5U8T - chains 5 and F of the 12 polymer chains in the assembly; structure by electron microscopy, 4.90 A resolution (low resolution: residue-level contacts below are approximate; hydrogen-bond / salt-bridge calls are withheld).

[Chain 5]
Protein: Minichromosome maintenance protein 5
Organism: Saccharomyces cerevisiae (strain ATCC 204508 / S288c)
Notes: EC 3.6.4.12
UniProt: P29496 (MCM5_YEAST); residue numbers follow UniProt; this construct covers 1-775
Amino-acid sequence (775 residues; row label = number of the first residue in the row):
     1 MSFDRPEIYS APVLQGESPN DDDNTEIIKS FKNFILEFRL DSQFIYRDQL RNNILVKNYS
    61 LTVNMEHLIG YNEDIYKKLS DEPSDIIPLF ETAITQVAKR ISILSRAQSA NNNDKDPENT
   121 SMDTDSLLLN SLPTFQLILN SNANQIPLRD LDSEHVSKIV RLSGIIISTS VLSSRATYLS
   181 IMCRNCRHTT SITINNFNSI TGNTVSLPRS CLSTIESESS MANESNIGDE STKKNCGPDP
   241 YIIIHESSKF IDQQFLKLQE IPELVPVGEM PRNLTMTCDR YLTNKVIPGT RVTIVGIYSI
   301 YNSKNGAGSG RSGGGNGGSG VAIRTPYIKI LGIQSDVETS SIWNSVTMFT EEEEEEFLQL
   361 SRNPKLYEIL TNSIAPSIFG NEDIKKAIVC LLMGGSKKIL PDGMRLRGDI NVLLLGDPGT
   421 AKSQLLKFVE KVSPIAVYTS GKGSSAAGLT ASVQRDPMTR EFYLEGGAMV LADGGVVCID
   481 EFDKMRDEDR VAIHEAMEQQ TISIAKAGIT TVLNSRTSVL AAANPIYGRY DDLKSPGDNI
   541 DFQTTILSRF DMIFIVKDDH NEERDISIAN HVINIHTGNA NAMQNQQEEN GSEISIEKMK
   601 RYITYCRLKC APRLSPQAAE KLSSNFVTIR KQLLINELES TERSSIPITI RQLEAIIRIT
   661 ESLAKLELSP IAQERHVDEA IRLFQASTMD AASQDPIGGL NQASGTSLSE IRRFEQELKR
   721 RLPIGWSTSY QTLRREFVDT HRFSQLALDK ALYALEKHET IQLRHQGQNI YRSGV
Not modelled in the structure: 1-20, 107-129, 198-203, 212-234, 305-320, 644-646, 694-775
Disulfides: Cys186-Cys211
Residues lining bound ligands:
  - AMP-PNP (ANP; phosphoaminophosphonic acid-adenylate ester), molecule 1: Ser377, Ile378, Phe379, Pro418, Gly419, Thr420, Ala421, Lys422, Ser423, Gln424, Asp480, Ala522, Asn524, Ile568
  - AMP-PNP (ANP), molecule 2: Leu406, Gln499, Thr545, Arg549, Ile650, Arg651, Glu654
UniProt features mapped onto this chain:
  - motif: Ser548 to Asp551 (Arginine finger)
  - binding site (ATP): Gly416 to Ser423
  - mutagenesis: Lys422 (K422A: Loss of MCM2-7 complex helicase activity)

[Chain F]
Molecule: 14-nt DNA strand
Organism: Saccharomyces cerevisiae
Sequence (14 nucleotides; numbered 1 to 14; the number before each row is that of its first residue):
     1 TTTTTTTTTT TTTT

[Chain 5 / chain F interface]
Residue-residue contacts (11; chain 5 residue first):
  Ser452(5) - DT10(F)
  Val453(5) - DT9(F)
  Gln454(5) - DT9(F)
  Gln454(5) - DT10(F)
  Arg455(5) - DT7(F)
  Arg455(5) - DT8(F)
  Arg460(5) - DT5(F)
  Arg460(5) - DT6(F)
  Phe462(5) - DT8(F)
  Arg486(5) - DT11(F)
  Ala507(5) - DT9(F)

[In short]
The interface between chain 5 and chain F involves 8 residues on one side and 7 on the other. Ligands of chain
5: AMP-PNP. From UniProt: 8 ATP-binding residues and one mutagenesis site on chain 5.
Chain 5 is Minichromosome maintenance protein 5 (Saccharomyces cerevisiae (strain ATCC 204508 / S288c)) and
chain F is a 14-nt DNA strand (Saccharomyces cerevisiae); the structure, Structure of Eukaryotic CMG Helicase
at a Replication Fork and Implications, was determined by electron microscopy, deposited together with 5U8S.
